PDB entry 8EZB | electron microscopy, 8.90 A resolution (very low resolution: no residue pairs are listed; an interface is given only as per-side residue counts) | chains B and E of the 20 polymer chains in the assembly

Chain B:
Protein: X-ray repair cross-complementing protein 5
From: Homo sapiens
Notes: EC 3.6.4.-
Reference sequence: P13010 (XRCC5_HUMAN); numbering as in UniProt (aligned over 1-732)
Chain sequence (732 residues; numbered 1 to 732; the number before each row is that of its first residue):
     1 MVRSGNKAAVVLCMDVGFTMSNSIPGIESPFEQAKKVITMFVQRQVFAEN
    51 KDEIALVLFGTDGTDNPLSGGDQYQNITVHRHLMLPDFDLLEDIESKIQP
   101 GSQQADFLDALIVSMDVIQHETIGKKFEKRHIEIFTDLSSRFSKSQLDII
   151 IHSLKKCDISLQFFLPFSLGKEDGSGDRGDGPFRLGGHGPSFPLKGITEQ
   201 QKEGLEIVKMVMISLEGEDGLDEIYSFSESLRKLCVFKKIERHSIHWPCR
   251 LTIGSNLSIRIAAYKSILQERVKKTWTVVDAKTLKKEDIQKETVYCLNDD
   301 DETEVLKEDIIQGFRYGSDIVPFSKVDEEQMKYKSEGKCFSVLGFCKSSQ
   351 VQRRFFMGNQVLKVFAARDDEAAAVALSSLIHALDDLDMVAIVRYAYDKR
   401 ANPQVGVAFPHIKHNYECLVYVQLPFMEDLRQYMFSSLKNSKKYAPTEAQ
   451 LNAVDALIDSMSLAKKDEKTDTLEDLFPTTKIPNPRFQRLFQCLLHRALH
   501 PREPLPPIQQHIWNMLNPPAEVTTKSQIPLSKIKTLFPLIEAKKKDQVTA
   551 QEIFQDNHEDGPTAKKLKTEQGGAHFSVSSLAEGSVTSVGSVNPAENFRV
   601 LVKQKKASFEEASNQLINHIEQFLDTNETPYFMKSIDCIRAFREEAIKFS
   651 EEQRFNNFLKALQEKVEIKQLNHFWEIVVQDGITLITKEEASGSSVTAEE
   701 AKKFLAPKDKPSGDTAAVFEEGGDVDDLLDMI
Disordered / not traced: 1-5, 171-195, 555-732
Curated features (UniProtKB/Swiss-Prot):
  - region: Leu-138 to Leu-165 (Leucine-zipper)
  - motif: Glu-720 to Leu-728 (EEXXXDL motif)
  - modified residue: Lys-144 (N6-acetyllysine), Ser-255 (Phosphoserine), Ser-258 (Phosphoserine), Lys-265 (N6-acetyllysine), Ser-318 (Phosphoserine), Lys-332 (N6-acetyllysine), Thr-535 (Phosphothreonine), Ser-577 (Phosphoserine), Ser-579 (Phosphoserine), Ser-580 (Phosphoserine), Lys-660 (N6-acetyllysine), Lys-665 (N6-acetyllysine), Thr-715 (Phosphothreonine)
  - cross-link (Glycyl lysine isopeptide (Lys-Gly)): Lys-195 (interchain with G-Cter in SUMO2), Lys-532 (interchain with G-Cter in SUMO2), Lys-534 (interchain with G-Cter in SUMO2), Lys-566 (interchain with G-Cter in SUMO2), Lys-568 (interchain with G-Cter in SUMO2), Lys-669 (interchain with G-Cter in SUMO2), Lys-688 (interchain with G-Cter in SUMO2)

Chain E:
Molecule: 30-nt DNA strand
Sequence (30 nucleotides; row label = number of the first residue in the row):
     1 GTGTAATCTACTGACATCAGAGTTCTTAGA

Interface between chain B and chain E:
At this resolution (9 A) residue pairs are not listed: 5 residues of chain B and 4 of chain E lie at the interface.

Overview:
The interface between chain B and chain E involves 5 residues on one side and 4 on the other.
Here chain B is X-ray repair cross-complementing protein 5 (Homo sapiens) and chain E is a 30-nt DNA strand.
Entry 8EZB (NHEJ Long-range complex with ATP) was determined by electron microscopy together with 8EZ9 and
8EZA from the same study.
